Entry 2DFB (X-ray diffraction, 1.11 A resolution); this record covers chain A.

Chain A:
Molecule: Endo-1,4-beta-xylanase 2
Source organism: Hypocrea jecorina
Notes: EC 3.2.1.8
Reference sequence: P36217 (XYN2_TRIRE); residues 1-190 here correspond to UniProt positions 33-222 (UniProt number = residue number + 32)
Sequence (190 residues; row label = number of the first residue in the row):
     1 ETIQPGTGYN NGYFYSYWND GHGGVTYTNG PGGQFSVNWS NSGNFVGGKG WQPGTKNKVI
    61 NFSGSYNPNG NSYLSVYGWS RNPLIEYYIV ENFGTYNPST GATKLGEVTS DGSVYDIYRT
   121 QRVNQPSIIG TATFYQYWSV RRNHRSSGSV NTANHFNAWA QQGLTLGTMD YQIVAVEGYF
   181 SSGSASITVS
Modified positions: E1 (pyroglutamic acid; PCA)

In short:
Chain A is Endo-1,4-beta-xylanase 2 (Hypocrea jecorina); the structure, Xylanase II from Tricoderma reesei at
100K, was determined by X-ray diffraction (same publication as 2DFC).
